PDB entry 7X72 | electron microscopy, 7.20 A resolution (low resolution: residue-level contacts below are approximate; hydrogen-bond / salt-bridge calls are withheld) | chains A and B

[Chain A]
Name: Envelopment polyprotein
Source organism: Severe fever with thrombocytopenia syndrome virus
Notes: fragment: Gn
UniProtKB: A0A1S6XXI4 (A0A1S6XXI4_SFTS); numbering as in UniProt (aligned over 1-562)
Chain sequence (562 residues; each row starts with the number of its first residue):
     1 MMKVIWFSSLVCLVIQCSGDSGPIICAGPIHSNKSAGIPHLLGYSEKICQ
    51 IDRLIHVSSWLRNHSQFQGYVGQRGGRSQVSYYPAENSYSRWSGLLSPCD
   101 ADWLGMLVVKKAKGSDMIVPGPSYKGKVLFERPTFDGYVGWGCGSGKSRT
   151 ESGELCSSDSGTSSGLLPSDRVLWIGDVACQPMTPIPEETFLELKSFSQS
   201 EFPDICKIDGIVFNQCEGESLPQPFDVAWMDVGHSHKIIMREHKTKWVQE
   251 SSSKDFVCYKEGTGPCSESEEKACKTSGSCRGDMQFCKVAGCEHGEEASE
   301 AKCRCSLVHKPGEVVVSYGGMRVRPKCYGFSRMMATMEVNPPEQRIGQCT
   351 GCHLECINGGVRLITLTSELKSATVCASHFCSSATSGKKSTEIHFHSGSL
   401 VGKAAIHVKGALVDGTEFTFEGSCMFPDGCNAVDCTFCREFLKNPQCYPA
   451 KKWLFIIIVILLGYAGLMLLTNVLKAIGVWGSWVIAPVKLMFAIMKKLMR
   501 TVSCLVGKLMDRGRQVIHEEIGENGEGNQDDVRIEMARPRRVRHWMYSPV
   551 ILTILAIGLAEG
Not modelled in the structure: 1-21, 33, 275-278, 287-301, 433, 476-562
Disulfide bonds: Cys-26/Cys-49, Cys-143/Cys-156, Cys-180/Cys-327, Cys-206/Cys-216, Cys-258/Cys-305, Cys-266/Cys-303, Cys-274/Cys-280
Glycans and other covalent adducts: N-acetylglucosamine (NAG) linked to Asn-63

[Chain B]
Name: Envelopment polyprotein
Source organism: Severe fever with thrombocytopenia syndrome virus
Notes: fragment: Gc
UniProtKB: A0A1S6XXK1 (A0A1S6XXK1_SFTS); residues 1-511 here correspond to UniProt positions 563-1073 (UniProt number = residue number + 562)
Chain sequence (511 residues; row label = number of the first residue in the row):
     1 CDEMVHADSKLVSCRQGSGNMKECVTTGRALLPAVNPGQEACLHFTAPGS
    51 PDSKCLKIKVKRINLKCKKSSSYFVPDARSRCTSVRRCRWAGDCQSGCPP
   101 HFTSNSFSDDWAGKMDRAGLGFSGCSDGCGGAACGCFNAAPSCIFWRKWV
   151 ENPHGIIWKVSPCAAWVPSAVIELTMPSGEVRTFHPMSGIPTQVFKGVSV
   201 TYLGSDMEVSGLTDLCEIEELKSKKLALAPCNQAGMGVVGKVGEIQCSSE
   251 ESARTIKKDGCIWNADLVGIELRVDDAVCYSKITSVEAVANYSAIPTTIG
   301 GLRFERSHDSQGKISGSPLDITAIRGSFSVNYRGLRLSLSEITATCTGEV
   351 TNVSGCYSCMTGAKVSIKLHSSKNSTAHVRCKGDETAFSVLEGVHSYTVS
   401 LSFDHAVVDEQCQLNCGGHESQVTLKGNLIFLDVPKFVDGSYMQTYHSTV
   451 PTGANIPSPTDWLNALFGNGLSRWILGVIGVLLGGLALFFLIMFLFKLGT
   501 KQVFRSRTKLA
Not modelled in the structure: 297-319, 333-343, 467-511
Disulfide bonds: Cys-1/Cys-42, Cys-14/Cys-24, Cys-67/Cys-163, Cys-82/Cys-279, Cys-88/Cys-136, Cys-94/Cys-143, Cys-98/Cys-125, Cys-129/Cys-134, Cys-216/Cys-231, Cys-247/Cys-261, Cys-346/Cys-416, Cys-356/Cys-359, Cys-381/Cys-412

[How chain A and chain B interact]
Pairs across the interface (49; chain A residue first):
  Tyr-83(A) / Lys-114(B)
  Glu-86(A) / Ala-112(B)
  Ser-88(A) / Ser-108(B)
  Tyr-89(A) / Asp-109(B)
  Tyr-89(A) / Asp-110(B)
  Trp-92(A) / Trp-90(B)
  Trp-92(A) / Ala-91(B)
  Trp-92(A) / Gly-92(B)
  Trp-92(A) / Asp-93(B)
  Gly-176(A) / Trp-111(B)
  Asp-177(A) / Trp-111(B)
  Pro-203(A) / His-154(B)
  Asp-226(A) / Lys-114(B)
  Arg-241(A) / Arg-117(B)
  Arg-241(A) / Trp-149(B)
  Arg-241(A) / Glu-151(B)
  Glu-242(A) / Glu-151(B)
  His-243(A) / Thr-83(B)
  Lys-244(A) / Thr-83(B)
  Lys-244(A) / Ser-84(B)
  Lys-244(A) / Asp-276(B)
  Lys-244(A) / Ala-277(B)
  Thr-245(A) / Ser-84(B)
  Thr-245(A) / Val-85(B)
  Lys-246(A) / Asp-275(B)
  Trp-247(A) / Arg-86(B)
  Trp-247(A) / Arg-87(B)
  Val-248(A) / Cys-134(B)
  Val-248(A) / Gly-135(B)
  Gln-249(A) / Trp-90(B)
  Gln-249(A) / Ala-91(B)
  Gln-249(A) / Gly-135(B)
  Gln-249(A) / Cys-136(B)
  Gln-249(A) / Phe-137(B)
  Glu-250(A) / Gly-135(B)
  Gln-285(A) / Phe-137(B)
  Pro-311(A) / Ala-91(B)
  Tyr-328(A) / Asp-110(B)
  Phe-330(A) / Trp-111(B)
  Arg-332(A) / Trp-111(B)
  Arg-332(A) / Lys-114(B)
  Ser-386(A) / Pro-37(B)
  Gly-387(A) / Pro-37(B)
  His-394(A) / Lys-225(B)
  Phe-437(A) / Asp-433(B)
  Phe-437(A) / Val-434(B)
  Arg-439(A) / Phe-431(B)
  Arg-439(A) / Leu-432(B)
  Lys-443(A) / Leu-432(B)
Interface residues without a listed pair, chain A (35 interface residues in all): Pro-84, Glu-201, Ser-331, Lys-389, Asn-444
Interface residues without a listed pair, chain B (37 interface residues in all): Gly-38, Ile-63, Arg-81, Cys-88, Thr-361

[Summary]
35 residues of chain A and 37 residues of chain B are in contact.
Chain A is Envelopment polyprotein and chain B is Envelopment polyprotein, both from Severe fever with
thrombocytopenia syndrome virus; the structure, SFTSV 5 fold pentamer, was determined by electron microscopy
(same publication as 7X6U and 7X6W).
